Entry 7UNG (electron microscopy, 3.60 A resolution); this record covers chains GM and z of the 435 polymer chains in the assembly.

[Chain GM]
Molecule: Tubulin alpha-1A chain
From: Homo sapiens
Reference sequence: Q71U36 (TBA1A_HUMAN); numbering as in UniProt (aligned over 1-451)
Chain sequence (451 residues; each row starts with the number of its first residue):
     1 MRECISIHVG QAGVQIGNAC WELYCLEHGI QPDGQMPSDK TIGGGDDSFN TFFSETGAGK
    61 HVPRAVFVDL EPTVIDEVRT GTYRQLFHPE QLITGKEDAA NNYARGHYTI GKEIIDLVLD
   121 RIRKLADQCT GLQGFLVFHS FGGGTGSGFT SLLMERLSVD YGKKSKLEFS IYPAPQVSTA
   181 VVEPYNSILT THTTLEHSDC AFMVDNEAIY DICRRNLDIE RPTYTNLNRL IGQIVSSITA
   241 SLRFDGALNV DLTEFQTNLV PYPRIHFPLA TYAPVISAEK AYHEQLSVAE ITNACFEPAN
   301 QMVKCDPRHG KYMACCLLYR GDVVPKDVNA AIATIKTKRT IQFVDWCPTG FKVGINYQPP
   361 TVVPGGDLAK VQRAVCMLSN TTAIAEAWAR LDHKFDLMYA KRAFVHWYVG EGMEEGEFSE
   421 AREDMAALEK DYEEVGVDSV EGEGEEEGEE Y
Disordered / not traced: 41-45, 440-451
Metal / ion sites: Mg2+: Glu71 (together with GTP)
Swiss-Prot annotation at these positions:
  - active site: Glu254
  - binding site (GTP): Gln11, Glu71, Ser140, Gly144, Thr145, Thr179, Asn206, Asn228
  - binding site (Mg(2+)): Glu71
  - site: Tyr451 (Involved in polymerization)
  - modified residue: Lys40 (N6-acetyllysine), Tyr282 (3'-nitrotyrosine), Ser439 (Phosphoserine), Glu443 (5-glutamyl polyglutamate), Glu445 (5-glutamyl polyglutamate), Tyr451 (3'-nitrotyrosine)

[Chain z]
Molecule: UPF0691 protein C9orf116
From: Homo sapiens
Reference sequence: Q5BN46 (CI116_HUMAN); numbering as in UniProt (aligned over 1-136)
Chain sequence (136 residues; each row starts with the number of its first residue):
     1 MAEECPRACA EPVAPKATAP PERTSDYYRV SADLPGRFNN PGWFRGYRTQ KAVSVYRTSN
    61 QAYGSRAPTV HEMPKVFYPN SNKFSQQLAA GGMFRNNTLN VYLEKSIVTG PDNCITSCDR
   121 LNFHPSYNIN RPSICD
Disordered / not traced: 1-23, 135-136

[How chain GM and chain z interact]
Contacting residue pairs - 61 pairs, chain GM then chain z:
  Met1(GM) - Asn82(z)
  Gln15(GM) - Asn60(z)  hydrogen bond
  Gln15(GM) - Tyr63(z)  hydrogen bond
  Ala19(GM) - Tyr63(z)  hydrophobic
  Glu22(GM) - Tyr63(z)
  Glu22(GM) - Gly64(z)  hydrogen bond (side chain-backbone)
  Leu26(GM) - Tyr47(z)
  Glu27(GM) - Phe38(z)
  His28(GM) - Arg37(z)  hydrogen bond (backbone-side chain)
  Gly29(GM) - Arg37(z)
  Gly29(GM) - Phe44(z)
  Ile30(GM) - Phe44(z)
  Gln31(GM) - Trp43(z)
  Gln31(GM) - Phe44(z)
  Gln31(GM) - Arg45(z)  hydrogen bond (side chain-backbone)
  Gln31(GM) - Gly46(z)
  Pro32(GM) - Gly46(z)
  Pro32(GM) - Tyr47(z)
  Asp33(GM) - Gly46(z)
  Met36(GM) - Arg37(z)
  Pro37(GM) - Trp43(z)  hydrophobic
  Pro37(GM) - Phe44(z)  hydrophobic
  Asp39(GM) - Trp43(z)
  Lys40(GM) - Pro35(z)
  Lys40(GM) - Gly36(z)
  Lys40(GM) - Arg37(z)  hydrogen bond (backbone-backbone)
  Asp46(GM) - Arg37(z)  salt bridge
  Asp46(GM) - Phe77(z)
  Asp46(GM) - Pro79(z)
  Asp46(GM) - Asn80(z)
  Asp47(GM) - Asn80(z)  hydrogen bond (backbone-backbone)
  Asp47(GM) - Ser81(z)
  Asp47(GM) - Asn82(z)  hydrogen bond (side chain-backbone)
  Asp47(GM) - Lys83(z)  salt bridge
  Ser48(GM) - Phe77(z)
  Asn50(GM) - Lys83(z)
  Glu77(GM) - Thr58(z)  hydrogen bond
  Glu77(GM) - Asn60(z)
  Glu77(GM) - Gln61(z)
  Thr82(GM) - Gly46(z)
  Thr82(GM) - Arg48(z)
  Thr82(GM) - Gly64(z)
  Tyr83(GM) - Tyr47(z)
  Tyr83(GM) - Gly64(z)
  Thr225(GM) - Ala62(z)
  Thr225(GM) - Tyr63(z)
  Asn228(GM) - Tyr63(z)  hydrogen bond
  Arg229(GM) - Ala62(z)
  Arg229(GM) - Tyr63(z)
  Arg243(GM) - Asn80(z)
  Phe244(GM) - Tyr78(z)
  Phe244(GM) - Asn80(z)
  Asp245(GM) - Pro79(z)
  Asp245(GM) - Asn80(z)  hydrogen bond
  Gln358(GM) - Phe77(z)
  Gln358(GM) - Tyr78(z)
  Thr361(GM) - Pro74(z)
  Val362(GM) - Glu72(z)
  Pro364(GM) - Arg66(z)
  Pro364(GM) - Glu72(z)
  Lys370(GM) - Tyr28(z)  hydrogen bond
Interface residues without a listed pair, chain GM (41 interface residues in all): Arg2, Asn18, Cys25, Gly81, Tyr224, Leu242, Val363
Interface residues without a listed pair, chain z (29 interface residues in all): Ser59, His71

[In short]
41 residues of chain GM face 29 of chain z across their interface, with 12 hydrogen bonds and 2 salt bridges.
Among the polar pairs are Asp46(GM)-Arg37(z), Asp47(GM)-Lys83(z) and Gln15(GM)-Asn60(z). UniProt lists
active-site residue Glu254(GM), 8 GTP-binding residues and Mg2+-binding residue Glu71(GM) on chain GM.
Chain GM is Tubulin alpha-1A chain and chain z is UPF0691 protein C9orf116, both from Homo sapiens; the
structure, 48-nm repeat of the human respiratory doublet microtubule, was determined by electron microscopy
together with 7UN1 from the same study.
